Entry 3WAU (X-ray diffraction, 1.70 A resolution); this record covers chains A and B.

# Chain A (and B)
Name: 4-O-beta-D-mannosyl-D-glucose phosphorylase
From: Bacteroides fragilis
Notes: EC 2.4.1.281; chain B of this document is another copy of the same molecule, construct and numbering; everything in this record applies to it too
UniProtKB: Q5LH68 (MGP_BACFN); residues 1-390 here = UniProt positions 1-390
Amino-acid sequence (390 residues; row label = number of the first residue in the row):
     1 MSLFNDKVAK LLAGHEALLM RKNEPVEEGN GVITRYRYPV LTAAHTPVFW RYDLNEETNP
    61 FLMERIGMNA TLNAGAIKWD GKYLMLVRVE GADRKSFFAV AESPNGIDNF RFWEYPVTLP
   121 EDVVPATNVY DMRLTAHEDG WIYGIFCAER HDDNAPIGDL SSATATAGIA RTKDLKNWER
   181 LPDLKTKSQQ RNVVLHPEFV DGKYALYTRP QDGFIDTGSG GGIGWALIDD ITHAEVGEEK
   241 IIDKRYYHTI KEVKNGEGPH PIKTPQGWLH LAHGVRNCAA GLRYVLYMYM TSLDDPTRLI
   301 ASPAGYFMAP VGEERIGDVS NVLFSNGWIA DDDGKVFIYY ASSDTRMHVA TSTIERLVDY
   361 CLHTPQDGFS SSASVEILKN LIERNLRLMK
Unresolved in the structure: 1, 214-215 (chain B: 1, 212-220)
Small-molecule neighbours: 1-O-phosphono-alpha-D-mannopyranose (M1P): Asn73, Arg88, Tyr130, Asp131, Arg191, Asn192, Arg209, Lys254, His273, Ala279, Tyr284, Val319, Val322, Phe324, Asp344

# Interface between chain A and chain B
Residue-residue contacts (9; chain A residue first):
  Ala9(A) - Met20(B)
  Lys10(A) - Met20(B)
  Ala13(A) - Met20(B)  hydrophobic
  Ala17(A) - Ala17(B)  hydrophobic
  Met20(A) - Ala9(B)
  Met20(A) - Lys10(B)  hydrogen bond (backbone-side chain)
  Met20(A) - Ala13(B)  hydrophobic
  Arg21(A) - Lys10(B)
  Lys22(A) - Lys10(B)
Interface residues without a listed pair, chain A (10 interface residues in all): Asp6, Glu16, Pro104
Interface residues without a listed pair, chain B (9 interface residues in all): Asp6, Glu16, Lys22, Pro104

# In short
Chain A and chain B form an interface of 10 and 9 residues respectively, with 1 hydrogen bond. Its one
hydrogen-bonded contact is Met20(A)-Lys10(B). Bound to chain A: 1-O-phosphono-alpha-D-mannopyranose.
Both chains are 4-O-beta-D-mannosyl-D-glucose phosphorylase (Bacteroides fragilis). Entry 3WAU (Crystal
structure of 4-O-beta-D-mannosyl-D-glucose phosphorylase MGP complexed with M1P) was determined by X-ray
diffraction (same publication as 3WAT and 4KMI).
